PDB entry 9B8P | electron microscopy, 3.20 A resolution | chains A and H of the 17 polymer chains in the assembly

Chain A:
Protein: H(+)-transporting two-sector ATPase
From: Rattus norvegicus
Notes: EC 7.1.2.2
UniProtKB: D4A133 (D4A133_RAT); residues -29 to 617 here correspond to UniProt positions 1-647 (UniProt number = residue number + 30)
Amino-acid sequence (647 residues; row label = number of the first residue in the row; numbers below 1 keep their minus sign (Met-29 is residue -29)):
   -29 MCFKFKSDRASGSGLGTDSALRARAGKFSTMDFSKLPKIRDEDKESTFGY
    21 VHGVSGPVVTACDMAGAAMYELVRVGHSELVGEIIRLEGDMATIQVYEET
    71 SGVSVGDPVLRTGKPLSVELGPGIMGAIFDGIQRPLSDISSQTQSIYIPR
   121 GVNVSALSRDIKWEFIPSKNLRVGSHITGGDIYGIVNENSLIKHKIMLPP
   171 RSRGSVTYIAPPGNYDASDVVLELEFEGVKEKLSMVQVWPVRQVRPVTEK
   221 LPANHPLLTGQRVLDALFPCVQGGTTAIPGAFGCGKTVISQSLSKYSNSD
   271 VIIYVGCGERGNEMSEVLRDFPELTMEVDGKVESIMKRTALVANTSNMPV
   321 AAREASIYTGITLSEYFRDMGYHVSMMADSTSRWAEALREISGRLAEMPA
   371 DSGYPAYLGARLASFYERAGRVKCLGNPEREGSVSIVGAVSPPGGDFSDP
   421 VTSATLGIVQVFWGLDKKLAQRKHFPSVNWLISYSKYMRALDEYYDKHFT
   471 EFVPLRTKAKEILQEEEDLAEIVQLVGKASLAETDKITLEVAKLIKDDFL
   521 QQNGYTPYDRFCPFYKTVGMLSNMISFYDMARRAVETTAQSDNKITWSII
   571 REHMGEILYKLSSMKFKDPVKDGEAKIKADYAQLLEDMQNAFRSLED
Unresolved in the structure: -29 to 16, 617
Ligand contacts: ADP (adenosine-5'-diphosphate): Gln231, Ala251, Phe252, Gly253, Cys254, Gly255, Lys256, Thr257, Val258, Arg280, Glu283, Phe445, Pro446, Gln522, Asn523, Gly524, Tyr525

Chain H:
Protein: ATPase H+-transporting V1 subunit D
From: Rattus norvegicus
UniProtKB: Q6P503 (Q6P503_RAT); residue numbers follow UniProt; this construct covers 1-247
Amino-acid sequence (247 residues; numbered 1 to 247; the number before each row is that of its first residue):
     1 MSGKDRIEIFPSRMAQTIMKARLKGAQTGRNLLKKKSDALTLRFRQILKK
    51 IIETKMLMGEVMREAAFSLAEAKFTAGDFSTTVIQNVNKAQVKIRAKKDN
   101 VAGVTLPVFEHYHEGTDSYELTGLARGGEQLAKLKRNYAKAVELLVELAS
   151 LQTSFVTLDEAIKITNRRVNAIEHVIIPRIERTLAYIITELDEREREEFY
   201 RLKKIQEKKKIIKEKSEKDLERRRAAGEVMEPANLLAEEKDEDLLFE
Unresolved in the structure: 1-3, 115-129, 218-247

Chain A / chain H interface:
Pairs across the interface - 21 pairs, chain A then chain H:
  Ala366(A) with Lys208(H), hydrogen bond (backbone-side chain)
  Met368(A) with Ile205(H), hydrophobic
  Pro369(A) with Tyr200(H), hydrophobic; Arg201(H), hydrogen bond (backbone-side chain)
  Ala370(A) with Arg201(H), hydrogen bond (backbone-side chain)
  Asp371(A) with Arg194(H), salt bridge; Glu197(H); Arg201(H)
  Ser372(A) with Glu197(H), hydrogen bond (backbone-side chain)
  Asp416(A) with Arg6(H), salt bridge; Tyr186(H), hydrogen bond; Glu190(H)
  Asp436(A) with Lys4(H), salt bridge
  Lys438(A) with Asp5(H), salt bridge
  Glu491(A) with Arg179(H), salt bridge
  Gln494(A) with Val175(H)
  Leu495(A) with Arg167(H); Ala171(H); Val175(H), hydrophobic; Ile176(H), hydrophobic
  Val496(A) with Arg167(H), hydrogen bond (backbone-side chain)
Also at the interface, not in a pair above, chain A (14 interface residues in all): Ser418
Also at the interface, not in a pair above, chain H (17 interface residues in all): Lys204

In short:
14 residues of chain A face 17 of chain H across their interface; the contacts include 6 hydrogen bonds and 5
salt bridges. Among the polar pairs are Asp371(A)-Arg194(H), Asp416(A)-Arg6(H) and Asp436(A)-Lys4(H). Chain A
binds ADP.
Here chain A is H(+)-transporting two-sector ATPase and chain H is ATPase H+-transporting V1 subunit D, both
from Rattus norvegicus. Entry 9B8P (Synaptic Vesicle V-ATPase with synaptophysin and SidK, State 3, V1) was
determined by electron microscopy (same publication as 9B8Q).
